PDB entry 9EOZ | electron microscopy, 3.10 A resolution | chains K and Z of the 11 polymer chains in the assembly

[Chain K]
Molecule: Histone H3.3
Organism: Homo sapiens
Reference sequence: P84243 (H33_HUMAN); residues 1-135 here correspond to UniProt positions 2-136 (UniProt number = residue number + 1)
Sequence (135 residues; numbered 1 to 135; the number before each row is that of its first residue):
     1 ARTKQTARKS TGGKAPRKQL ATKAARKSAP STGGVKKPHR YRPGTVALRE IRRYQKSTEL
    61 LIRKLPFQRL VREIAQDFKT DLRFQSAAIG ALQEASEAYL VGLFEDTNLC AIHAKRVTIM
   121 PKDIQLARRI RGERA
Not modelled in the structure: 1-37, 135
UniProt features mapped onto this chain:
  - site: Ser31 (Interaction with ZMYND11)
  - modified residue: Arg2 (Asymmetric dimethylarginine), Thr3 (Phosphothreonine), Lys4 (Allysine), Gln5 (5-glutamyl dopamine), Thr6 (Phosphothreonine), Arg8 (Citrulline), Lys9 (N6,N6,N6-trimethyllysine), Ser10 (ADP-ribosylserine), Thr11 (Phosphothreonine), Lys14 (N6-(2-hydroxyisobutyryl)lysine), Arg17 (Asymmetric dimethylarginine), Lys18 (N6-(2-hydroxyisobutyryl)lysine), Lys23 (N6-(2-hydroxyisobutyryl)lysine), Arg26 (Citrulline), Lys27 (N6,N6,N6-trimethyllysine), Ser28 (ADP-ribosylserine), Ser31 (Phosphoserine), Lys36 (N6,N6,N6-trimethyllysine), Lys37 (N6-methyllysine), Tyr41 (Phosphotyrosine) and 9 more in UniProt
  - lipidation: Lys18 (N6-decanoyllysine)

[Chain Z]
Molecule: Widom 601 DNA
Sequence (145 nucleotides; each row starts with the number of its first residue):
     1 ATCGATGTAT ATATCTGACA CGTGCCTGGA GACTAGGGAG TAATCCCCTT GGCGGTTAAA
    61 ACGCGGGGGA CAGCGCGTAC GTGCGTTTAA GCGGTGCTAG AGCTGTCTAC GACCAATTGA
   121 GCGGCCTCGG CACCGGGATT CTGAT
Not modelled in the structure: 145
Modified residues: 8OG (8-oxo-2'-deoxy-guanosine-5'-monophosphate) at position 137

[Chain K / chain Z interface]
Residue-residue contacts (24; chain K residue first):
  Pro38(K) - DT6(Z)  phosphate contact
  His39(K) - DG83(Z)  sugar contact
  Arg40(K) - DG81(Z)  base contact
  Arg40(K) - DT82(Z)  hydrogen bond to the base
  Arg40(K) - DG83(Z)  hydrogen bond to the sugar
  Tyr41(K) - DT6(Z)  sugar contact
  Tyr41(K) - DT82(Z)  sugar contact
  Tyr41(K) - DG83(Z)  phosphate contact
  Pro43(K) - DG81(Z)  phosphate contact
  Gly44(K) - DG81(Z)  phosphate contact
  Gly44(K) - DT82(Z)  hydrogen bond to the phosphate
  Thr45(K) - DT82(Z)  phosphate contact
  Val46(K) - DT82(Z)  hydrogen bond to the phosphate
  Val46(K) - DG83(Z)  phosphate contact
  Ala47(K) - DT82(Z)  hydrogen bond to the phosphate
  Arg49(K) - DG7(Z)  salt bridge to the phosphate
  Arg49(K) - DT8(Z)  salt bridge to the phosphate
  Arg63(K) - DA90(Z)  phosphate contact
  Arg63(K) - DG91(Z)  salt bridge to the phosphate
  Lys64(K) - DG91(Z)  hydrogen bond to the phosphate
  Leu65(K) - DA90(Z)  phosphate contact
  Leu65(K) - DG91(Z)  hydrogen bond to the phosphate
  Pro66(K) - DA90(Z)  phosphate contact
  Arg69(K) - DA90(Z)  salt bridge to the phosphate
Interface residues without a listed pair, chain K (17 interface residues in all): Arg42, Arg83
Interface residues without a listed pair, chain Z (10 interface residues in all): DA99, DG100

[Overview]
17 residues of chain K and 10 residues of chain Z are in contact, with 7 hydrogen bonds and 4 salt bridges.
Among the polar pairs are Arg40(K)-DT82(Z), Arg40(K)-DG83(Z) and Gly44(K)-DT82(Z).
Here chain K is Histone H3.3 (Homo sapiens) and chain Z is Widom 601 DNA. Entry 9EOZ (Human OGG1 bound to a
nucleosome core particle with 8-oxodGuo lesion at SHL6.0) was determined by electron microscopy.
